Entry 6BMV (X-ray diffraction, 2.05 A resolution); this record covers chain A.

== Chain A ==
Protein: Tyrosine-protein phosphatase non-receptor type 11
Source organism: Homo sapiens
Notes: EC 3.1.3.48
UniProt: Q06124 (PTN11_HUMAN), isoform Q06124-2; numbering as in UniProt (aligned over 1-525)
Sequence (526 residues; row label = number of the first residue in the row; numbering starts at 0):
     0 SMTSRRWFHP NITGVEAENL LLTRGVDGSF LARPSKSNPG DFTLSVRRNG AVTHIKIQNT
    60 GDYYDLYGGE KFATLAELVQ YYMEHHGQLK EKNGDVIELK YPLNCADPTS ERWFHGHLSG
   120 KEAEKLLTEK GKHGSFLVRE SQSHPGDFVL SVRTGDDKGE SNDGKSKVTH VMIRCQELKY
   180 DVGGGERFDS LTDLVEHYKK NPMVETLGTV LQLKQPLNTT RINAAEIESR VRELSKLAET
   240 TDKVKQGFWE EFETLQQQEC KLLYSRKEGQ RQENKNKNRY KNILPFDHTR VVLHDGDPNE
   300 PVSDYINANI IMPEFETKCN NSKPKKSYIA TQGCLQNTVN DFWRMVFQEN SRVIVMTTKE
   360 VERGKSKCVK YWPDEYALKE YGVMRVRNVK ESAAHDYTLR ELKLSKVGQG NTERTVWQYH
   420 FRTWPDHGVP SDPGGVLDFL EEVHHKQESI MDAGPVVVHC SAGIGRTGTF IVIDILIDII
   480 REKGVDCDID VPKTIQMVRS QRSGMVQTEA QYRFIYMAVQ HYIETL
Disordered / not traced: 0-2, 90-91, 142-143, 155-164, 236-244, 294-299, 314-324
Sequence notes: expression tag (0)
Small-molecule neighbours: DZS (3-{4-[(2-chlorophenyl)methyl]-5-oxo-4,5-dihydro[1,2,4]triazolo[4,3-a]quinazolin-1-yl}-4-hydroxybenzoic acid): Gln79, Tyr80, Glu83, His84, Leu262, Tyr263, Ser264, Arg265, Lys266, Gln269, Lys280, Asn281, Leu283
Swiss-Prot annotation at these positions:
  - active site: Cys459 (Phosphocysteine intermediate)
  - binding site (substrate): Asp425, Cys459 to Arg465, Gln506
  - modified residue: Thr2 (N-acetylthreonine), Tyr62 (Phosphotyrosine), Tyr66 (Phosphotyrosine)
  - natural variant: Thr2 (T2I: In NS1), Thr42 (T42A: In NS1), Asn58 (N58K: In NS1), Thr59 (T59A: In NS1), Gly60 (G60A: In NS1; G60V: In myelodysplastic syndrome), Asp61 (D61G: In NS1; D61N: In NS1; D61V: In JMML; D61Y: In JMML), Tyr62 (Y62D: In NS1), Tyr63 (Y63C: In NS1), Glu69 (E69K: In JMML; E69Q: In NS1), Phe71 (F71K: In acute myeloid leukemia; F71L: In NS1), Ala72 (A72G: In NS1; A72S: In NS1; A72T: In JMML; A72V: In JMML), Thr73 (T73I: In NS1), 25 further natural variant entries in UniProt
  - mutagenesis: Cys459 (C459S: Abolishes phosphatase activity. Enhances interaction with NEDD9)

== In short ==
Chain A binds compound DZS. From UniProt: active-site residue Cys459, 9 substrate-binding residues and one
mutagenesis site.
Chain A is Tyrosine-protein phosphatase non-receptor type 11 (Homo sapiens); the structure, Non-receptor
Protein Tyrosine Phosphatase SHP2 in Complex with Allosteric Inhibitor SHP504, was determined by X-ray
diffraction (same publication as 6BMR, 6BMU, 6BMW, 6BMX and 6BMY).
